8WWA - chains D and C of the 8 polymer chains in the assembly; structure by electron microscopy, 3.32 A resolution.

== Chain D (and C) ==
Name: Putative primase C962R
Organism: African swine fever virus
Notes: chain C of this document is another copy of the same molecule, construct and numbering; everything in this record applies to it too
Reference sequence: A0A2X0TKI6 (A0A2X0TKI6_ASF); residue numbers follow UniProt; this construct covers 1-962
Sequence (972 residues; each row starts with the number of its first residue):
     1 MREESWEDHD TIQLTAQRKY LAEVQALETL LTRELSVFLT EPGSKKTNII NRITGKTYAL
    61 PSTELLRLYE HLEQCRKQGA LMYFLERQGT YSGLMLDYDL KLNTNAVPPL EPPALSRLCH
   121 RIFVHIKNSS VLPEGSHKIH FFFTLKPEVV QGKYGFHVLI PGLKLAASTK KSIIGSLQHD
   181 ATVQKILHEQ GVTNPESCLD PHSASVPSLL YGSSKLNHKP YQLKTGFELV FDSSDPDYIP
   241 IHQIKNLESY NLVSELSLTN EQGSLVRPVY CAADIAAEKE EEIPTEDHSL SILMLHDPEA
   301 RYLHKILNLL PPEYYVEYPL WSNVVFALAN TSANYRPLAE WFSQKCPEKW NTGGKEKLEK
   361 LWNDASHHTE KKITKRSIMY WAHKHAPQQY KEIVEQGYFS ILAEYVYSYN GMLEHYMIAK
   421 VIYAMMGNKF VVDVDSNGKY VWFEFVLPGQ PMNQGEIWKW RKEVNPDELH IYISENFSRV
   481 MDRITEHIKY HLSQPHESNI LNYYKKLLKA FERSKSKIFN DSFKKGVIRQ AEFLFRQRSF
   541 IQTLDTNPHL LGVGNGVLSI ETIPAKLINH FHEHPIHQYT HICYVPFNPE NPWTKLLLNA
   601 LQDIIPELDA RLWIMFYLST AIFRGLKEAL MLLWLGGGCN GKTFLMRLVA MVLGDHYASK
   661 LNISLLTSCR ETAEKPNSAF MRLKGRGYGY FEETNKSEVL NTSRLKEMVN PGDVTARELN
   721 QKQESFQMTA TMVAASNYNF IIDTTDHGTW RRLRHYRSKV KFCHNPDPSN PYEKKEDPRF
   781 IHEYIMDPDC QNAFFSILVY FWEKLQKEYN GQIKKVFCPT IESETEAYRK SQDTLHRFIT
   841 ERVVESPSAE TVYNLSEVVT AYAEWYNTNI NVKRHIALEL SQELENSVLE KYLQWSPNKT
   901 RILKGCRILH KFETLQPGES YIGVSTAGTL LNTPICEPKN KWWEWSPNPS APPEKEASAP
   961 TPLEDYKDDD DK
Disordered / not traced: 1-10, 133-138, 239-246, 270-290, 714-723, 845-851, 898-972 (chain C: 1-10, 133-138, 239-246, 270-290, 846-851, 898-912, 919-972)
Sequence notes: expression tag (963-972)
Ion coordination: Mg2+: Thr643 (together with AMP-PNP)
Small-molecule neighbours: AMP-PNP (ANP; phosphoaminophosphonic acid-adenylate ester): Ala600, Gly637, Gly638, Cys639, Asn640, Gly641, Lys642, Thr643, Phe644, Arg647, Phe762, Lys775, Glu776, Asp777, Pro778, Phe780, Ile781

== Chain D / chain C interface ==
Pairs across the interface (51; chain D residue first):
  Arg33(D) with Glu486(C), salt bridge; Tyr490(C)
  Tyr409(D) with Lys515(C); Phe519(C)
  Glu414(D) with Ser516(C); Phe519(C); Asn520(C), hydrogen bond
  His415(D) with Phe519(C); Asn520(C); Asp521(C), hydrogen bond (side chain-backbone)
  Tyr416(D) with Ser474(C); Glu475(C), hydrogen bond; Phe519(C), hydrogen bond (backbone-backbone); Lys524(C)
  Met417(D) with Phe519(C), hydrophobic
  Lys420(D) with Glu475(C), salt bridge
  Tyr440(D) with Asn465(C); Asp467(C), hydrogen bond
  Arg529(D) with Asp521(C), salt bridge
  Gln530(D) with Asp521(C), hydrogen bond; Lys524(C), hydrogen bond
  Phe533(D) with Asp467(C); His470(C)
  Arg536(D) with Asp467(C), salt bridge
  Arg538(D) with Arg461(C); Glu463(C), salt bridge
  Ser539(D) with Asn453(C)
  Arg670(D) with Ile663(C); Ser664(C); Thr667(C)
  Thr702(D) with Asn695(C), hydrogen bond
  Gly712(D) with Arg647(C)
  Asp713(D) with Arg647(C)
  Asp746(D) with Asn695(C); Tyr738(C)
  Arg751(D) with Cys639(C)
  Asn854(D) with Asn869(C), hydrogen bond (backbone-side chain)
  Leu855(D) with Asn869(C)
  Ser856(D) with Asn869(C), hydrogen bond (backbone-side chain)
  Val859(D) with Thr868(C); Asn869(C)
  Arg874(D) with Val872(C)
  Ile876(D) with Asn871(C)
  Ala877(D) with Asn869(C)
  Leu878(D) with Ser697(C); Ile741(C), hydrophobic; Asn869(C), hydrogen bond (backbone-backbone); Ile870(C), hydrogen bond (backbone-backbone)
  Glu879(D) with Ser697(C); Tyr738(C); Asn739(C), hydrogen bond
Interface residues without a listed pair, chain D (36 interface residues in all): Tyr405, Met412, Val434, Gly438, Gly526, Gln542, Ser881
Interface residues without a listed pair, chain C (40 interface residues in all): Pro451, Val464, Glu468, Ile471, Ser478, His487, Glu512, Lys525, Asn662

== Summary ==
36 residues of chain D face 40 of chain C across their interface, with 13 hydrogen bonds and 5 salt bridges.
Among the polar pairs are Arg33(D)-Glu486(C), Lys420(D)-Glu475(C) and Arg529(D)-Asp521(C). Ligands of chain D:
AMP-PNP.
Chain D and chain C are both Putative primase C962R (African swine fever virus); the structure, Structure of
AMPPNP-Form AsfvPrimPol Hexamer, was determined by electron microscopy.
